PDB entry 6RF8 | electron microscopy, 3.80 A resolution | chains b and a of the 5 polymer chains in the assembly

[Chain b]
Name: Tubulin beta-2B chain
Source organism: Bos taurus
UniProtKB: Q6B856 (TBB2B_BOVIN); residue numbers follow UniProt; this construct covers 1-429
Chain sequence (429 residues; numbered 1 to 429; the number before each row is that of its first residue):
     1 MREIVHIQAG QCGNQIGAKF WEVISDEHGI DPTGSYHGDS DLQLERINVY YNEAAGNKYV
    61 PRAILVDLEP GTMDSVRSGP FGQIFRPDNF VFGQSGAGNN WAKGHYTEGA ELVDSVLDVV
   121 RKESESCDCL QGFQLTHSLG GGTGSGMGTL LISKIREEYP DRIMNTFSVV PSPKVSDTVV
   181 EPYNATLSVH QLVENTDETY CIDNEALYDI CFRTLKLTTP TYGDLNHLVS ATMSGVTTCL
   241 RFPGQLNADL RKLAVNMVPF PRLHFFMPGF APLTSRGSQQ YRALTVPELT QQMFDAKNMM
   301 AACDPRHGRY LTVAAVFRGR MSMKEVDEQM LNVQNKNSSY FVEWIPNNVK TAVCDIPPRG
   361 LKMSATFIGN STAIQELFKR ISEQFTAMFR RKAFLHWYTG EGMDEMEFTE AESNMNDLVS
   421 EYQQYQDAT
Construct notes: conflict A55 (Thr in Q6B856), V170 (Met in Q6B856), A296 (Ser in Q6B856), V316 (Ile in Q6B856)
Swiss-Prot annotation at these positions:
  - motif: M1 to I4 (MREI motif)
  - binding site (GTP): Q11, E69, S138, G142, T143, G144, N204, N226
  - binding site (Mg(2+)): E69
  - modified residue: S40 (Phosphoserine), K58 (N6-acetyllysine), S172 (Phosphoserine), T285 (Phosphothreonine), T290 (Phosphothreonine), R318 (Omega-N-methylarginine)
  - cross-link (Glycyl lysine isopeptide (Lys-Gly)): K58 (interchain with G-Cter in ubiquitin), K324 (interchain with G-Cter in ubiquitin)

[Chain a]
Name: Tubulin alpha-1B chain
Source organism: Bos taurus
UniProtKB: P81947 (TBA1B_BOVIN); numbering as in UniProt; present here: 1-37, 47-441
Chain sequence (432 residues; numbered 1 to 441; 9 numbers in that range are skipped by the numbering (no residue carries them; nothing is unmodelled there); the number before each row is that of its first residue):
     1 MRECISIHVG QAGVQIGNAC WELYCLEHGI QPDGQMP
    47 DSFNTFFSET GAGKHVPRAV FVDLEPTVID EVRTGTYRQL FHPEQLITGK EDAANNYARG
   107 HYTIGKEIID LVLDRIRKLA DQCTGLQGFL VFHSFGGGTG SGFTSLLMER LSVDYGKKSK
   167 LEFSIYPAPQ VSTAVVEPYN SILTTHTTLE HSDCAFMVDN EAIYDICRRN LDIERPTYTN
   227 LNRLISQIVS SITASLRFDG ALNVDLTEFQ TNLVPYPRIH FPLATYAPVI SAEKAYHEQL
   287 SVAEITNACF EPANQMVKCD PRHGKYMACC LLYRGDVVPK DVNAAIATIK TKRSIQFVDW
   347 CPTGFKVGIN YQPPTVVPGG DLAKVQRAVC MLSNTTAIAE AWARLDHKFD LMYAKRAFVH
   407 WYVGEGMEEG EFSEAREDMA ALEKDYEEVG VDSVE

[Interface between chain b and chain a]
Residue-residue contacts (70):
  Q11(b) - L248(a)
  Q11(b) - N249(a)
  Q15(b) - A247(a)
  E69(b) - R2(a)
  E69(b) - D251(a)
  P70(b) - R2(a)
  G71(b) - R2(a)
  S75(b) - D245(a)
  G98(b) - T253(a)
  G98(b) - E254(a)
  G98(b) - T257(a)  hydrogen bond (backbone-side chain)
  N99(b) - E254(a)
  N99(b) - T257(a)
  N99(b) - N258(a)  hydrogen bond
  N99(b) - K352(a)
  K103(b) - T253(a)
  K174(b) - K336(a)  hydrogen bond (backbone-side chain)
  V175(b) - N329(a)
  V175(b) - I332(a)  hydrophobic
  S176(b) - T349(a)
  S176(b) - G350(a)  hydrogen bond (side chain-backbone)
  S176(b) - F351(a)
  D177(b) - L248(a)
  D177(b) - F351(a)
  D177(b) - K352(a)
  D177(b) - V353(a)
  T178(b) - N258(a)
  T178(b) - T349(a)
  T178(b) - F351(a)  hydrogen bond (backbone-backbone)
  V179(b) - N258(a)
  V179(b) - T349(a)  hydrogen bond (backbone-side chain)
  V179(b) - G350(a)
  V179(b) - F351(a)  hydrogen bond (backbone-backbone)
  P182(b) - T349(a)
  E205(b) - N329(a)  hydrogen bond
  Y208(b) - P325(a)
  Y208(b) - K326(a)
  Y208(b) - N329(a)
  F212(b) - K326(a)
  T219(b) - V324(a)
  P220(b) - V324(a)
  P220(b) - P325(a)
  P220(b) - K326(a)
  Y222(b) - P325(a)  hydrophobic
  Q384(b) - P348(a)
  Q384(b) - T349(a)
  A387(b) - W346(a)
  M388(b) - W346(a)
  M388(b) - P348(a)
  M388(b) - T349(a)
  R390(b) - E441(a)  hydrogen bond (side chain-backbone)
  R391(b) - Y262(a)  hydrogen bond (backbone-side chain)
  R391(b) - W346(a)
  R391(b) - E434(a)  hydrogen bond (side chain-backbone)
  R391(b) - V435(a)
  R391(b) - V437(a)  hydrogen bond (side chain-backbone)
  R391(b) - S439(a)
  A393(b) - Y262(a)
  A393(b) - W346(a)  hydrophobic
  F394(b) - T257(a)
  F394(b) - N258(a)
  F394(b) - V260(a)
  F394(b) - P261(a)  hydrogen bond (backbone-backbone)
  F394(b) - W346(a)  hydrophobic
  H396(b) - V260(a)  hydrogen bond (side chain-backbone)
  H396(b) - P261(a)
  H396(b) - Y262(a)  hydrogen bond (side chain-backbone)
  H396(b) - P263(a)
  W397(b) - Q256(a)  hydrogen bond (side chain-backbone)
  W397(b) - V260(a)  hydrogen bond (side chain-backbone)
Interface residues without a listed pair, chain b (38 interface residues in all): Q94, S95, V180, E181, T221, K392, L395
Interface residues without a listed pair, chain a (41 interface residues in all): T130, G131, G246, L259, A314, C315, C347, D438

[In short]
The interface between chain b and chain a involves 38 residues on one side and 41 on the other, with 17
hydrogen bonds. Polar pairs include G98(b)-T257(a), N99(b)-N258(a) and K174(b)-K336(a). UniProt lists 8
GTP-binding residues and Mg2+-binding residue E69(b) on chain b.
Chain b is Tubulin beta-2B chain and chain a is Tubulin alpha-1B chain, both from Bos taurus; the structure,
Cryo-EM structure of the N-terminal DC repeat (NDC) of NDC-NDC chimera (human sequence) bound to
13-protofilament ..., was determined by electron microscopy.
